PDB entry 8ZYZ | electron microscopy, 3.16 A resolution | chains F and G of the 7 polymer chains in the assembly

== Chain F (and G) ==
Name: Chemotaxis protein PomA
Organism: Vibrio alginolyticus
Notes: chain G of this document is another copy of the same molecule, construct and numbering; everything in this record applies to it too
UniProtKB: O06873 (POMA_VIBAL); residue numbers follow UniProt; this construct covers 1-253
Sequence (253 residues; row label = number of the first residue in the row):
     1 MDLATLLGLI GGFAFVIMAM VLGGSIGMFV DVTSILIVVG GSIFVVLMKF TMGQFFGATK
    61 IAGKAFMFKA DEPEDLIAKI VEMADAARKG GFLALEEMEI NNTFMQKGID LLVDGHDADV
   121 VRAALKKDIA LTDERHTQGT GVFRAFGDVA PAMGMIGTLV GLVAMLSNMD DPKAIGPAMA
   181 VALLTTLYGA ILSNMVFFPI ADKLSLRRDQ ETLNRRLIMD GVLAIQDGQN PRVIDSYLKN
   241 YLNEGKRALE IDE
Unresolved in the structure: 1-2, 24-30, 88-99, 252-253 (chain G: 1-26, 88-99, 252-253)
Reported in the primary citation:
  - specificity-determining residues: Met165, Met179 (by similarity / conservation)

== Chain F / chain G interface ==
Residue-residue contacts - 53 pairs, chain F then chain G:
  Leu3(F) - Phe56(G)  hydrophobic
  Ala4(F) - Met52(G)
  Ala4(F) - Phe56(G)
  Leu7(F) - Ile43(G)
  Leu7(F) - Phe55(G)  hydrophobic
  Ile10(F) - Gly40(G)
  Ile10(F) - Ile43(G)  hydrophobic
  Gly11(F) - Gly40(G)
  Gly11(F) - Phe44(G)
  Phe13(F) - Leu36(G)  hydrophobic
  Ala14(F) - Gly40(G)
  Ala14(F) - Gly41(G)
  Phe15(F) - Phe44(G)  hydrophobic
  Ile17(F) - Leu36(G)  hydrophobic
  Ile17(F) - Ile37(G)  hydrophobic
  Met18(F) - Ile156(G)  hydrophobic
  Phe66(F) - Met48(G)  hydrophobic
  Gly176(F) - Leu166(G)
  Pro177(F) - Leu166(G)
  Pro177(F) - Ser167(G)
  Met179(F) - Leu166(G)  hydrophobic
  Ala180(F) - Val163(G)
  Ala180(F) - Leu166(G)  hydrophobic
  Ala180(F) - Ser167(G)
  Leu183(F) - Leu162(G)  hydrophobic
  Leu184(F) - Val163(G)  hydrophobic
  Thr186(F) - Leu159(G)
  Leu187(F) - Ile156(G)
  Leu187(F) - Leu159(G)  hydrophobic
  Leu187(F) - Val160(G)  hydrophobic
  Ala190(F) - Ile156(G)  hydrophobic
  Asn194(F) - Val45(G)
  Asn194(F) - Ala152(G)
  Met195(F) - Phe44(G)
  Met195(F) - Met153(G)  hydrophobic
  Pro199(F) - Met48(G)  hydrophobic
  Asp202(F) - Lys49(G)
  Leu206(F) - Lys49(G)
  Asn243(F) - Leu131(G)
  Gly245(F) - Glu134(G)
  Lys246(F) - Phe50(G)
  Lys246(F) - Gln54(G)
  Lys246(F) - Gln138(G)
  Ala248(F) - Glu134(G)
  Ala248(F) - Arg135(G)
  Leu249(F) - Gln54(G)
  Leu249(F) - Gly57(G)
  Leu249(F) - Ala58(G)
  Leu249(F) - Arg135(G)
  Leu249(F) - Gln138(G)
  Leu249(F) - Gly139(G)
  Glu250(F) - Gln54(G)
  Ile251(F) - Leu131(G)  hydrophobic
Other interface residues (no listed pair), chain F (38 interface residues in all): Gly8, Val21, Ile191, Lys203, Asn240, Arg247
Other interface residues (no listed pair), chain G (36 interface residues in all): Leu47, Thr51, Gly53, Lys127, Val142, Met155

== Summary ==
The interface between chain F and chain G involves 38 residues on one side and 36 on the other. The paper
reports specificity determinants Met165(F) and Met179(F).
Both chains are Chemotaxis protein PomA (Vibrio alginolyticus). Entry 8ZYZ (Bacterial flagellar sodium-driven
stator PomA5PomB2(D24N) with 100 mM NaCl) was determined by electron microscopy together with 8ZYV, 8ZYW, 8ZZ0
and 9IJM from the same study.
